PDB entry 8ZYK | X-ray diffraction, 3.01 A resolution | chains A and T of the 6 polymer chains in the assembly

Chain A:
Name: Hemagglutinin
Organism: Influenza A virus
Notes: engineered mutation(s): S228
Chain sequence (331 residues; each row starts with the number of its first residue):
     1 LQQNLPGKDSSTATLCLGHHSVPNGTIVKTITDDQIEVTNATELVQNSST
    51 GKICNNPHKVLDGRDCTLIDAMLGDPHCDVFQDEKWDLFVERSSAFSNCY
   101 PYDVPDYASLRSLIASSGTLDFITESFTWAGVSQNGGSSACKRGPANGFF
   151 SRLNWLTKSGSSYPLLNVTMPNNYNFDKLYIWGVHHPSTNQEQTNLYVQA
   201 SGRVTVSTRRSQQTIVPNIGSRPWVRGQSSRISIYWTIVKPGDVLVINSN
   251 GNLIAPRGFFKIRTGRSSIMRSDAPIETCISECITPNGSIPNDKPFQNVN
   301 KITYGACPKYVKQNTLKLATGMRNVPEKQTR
Unresolved in the structure: 1-9, 327-331
Cystine bridges: Cys54-Cys279, Cys66-Cys78, Cys99-Cys141, Cys283-Cys307
Covalently attached groups: N-acetylglucosamine (NAG) linked to Asn24, Asn40, Asn287; glycan linked to Asn167

Chain T:
Name: Hemagglutinin
Organism: Influenza A virus
Notes: fragment: ha2; engineered mutation(s): S228
UniProtKB: A0A8K0YBM5 (A0A8K0YBM5_9INFA); residues 332-508 here correspond to UniProt positions 346-522 (UniProt number = residue number + 14)
Chain sequence (177 residues; numbered 332 to 508; the number before each row is that of its first residue):
   332 GLFGAIAGFIENGWEGMIDGWYGFRHQNSEGTGQAADLKSTQAAIDQING
   382 KLNRVIEKTNEKFHQIEKEFSEVEGRIQDLEKYVEDTKVDLWSYNAELLV
   432 ALENQHTIDLTDSEMNKLFEKTRRQLRENAEDMGNGCFKIYHKCDNACIE
   482 SIRNGTYDHDIYRDEALNNRFQIRGVE
Unresolved in the structure: 504-508
Cystine bridges: Cys475-Cys479

How chain A and chain T interact:
Contacting residue pairs (10):
  Lys29(A) - Arg385(T)
  Thr30(A) - Arg385(T)
  Ile31(A) - Lys382(T)
  Ile31(A) - Arg385(T)
  Ile31(A) - Glu434(T)
  Thr32(A) - Gln378(T)
  Thr32(A) - Asn380(T)
  Thr32(A) - Gly381(T)
  Thr32(A) - Lys382(T)
  Thr32(A) - His437(T)
Other interface residues (no listed pair), chain A (5 interface residues in all): Asp33
Other interface residues (no listed pair), chain T (9 interface residues in all): Asp377, Leu441

In short:
The interface between chain A and chain T involves 5 residues on one side and 9 on the other.
N-acetylglucosamine is covalently linked to Asn24(A), Asn40(A) and Asn287(A).
Here chain A is Hemagglutinin and chain T is Hemagglutinin, both from Influenza A virus. Entry 8ZYK (Crystal
structure of hemagglutinin from HN/4-10 H3N8 influenza virus S228 mutant) was determined by X-ray diffraction,
deposited together with 8ZW5, 8ZW6, 8ZW7 and 8X8R.
